Entry 9F1I (X-ray diffraction, 1.38 A resolution); this record covers chains L and P of the 3 polymer chains in the assembly.

Chain L:
Name: Light chain rabbit fab
Organism: Oryctolagus cuniculus
Notes: antibody fragment or engineered binder
Chain sequence (217 residues; row label = number of the first residue in the row):
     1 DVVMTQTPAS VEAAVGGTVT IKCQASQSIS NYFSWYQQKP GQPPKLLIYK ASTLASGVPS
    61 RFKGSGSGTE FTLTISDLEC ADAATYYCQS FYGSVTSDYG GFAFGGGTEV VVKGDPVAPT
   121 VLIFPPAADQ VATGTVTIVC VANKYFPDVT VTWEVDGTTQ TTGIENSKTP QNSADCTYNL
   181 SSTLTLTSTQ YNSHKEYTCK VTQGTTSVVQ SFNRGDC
Cystine bridges: Cys23-Cys88, Cys80-Cys176, Cys140-Cys199

Chain P:
Name: Prostate specific antigen
UniProt: Q8NCW4 (Q8NCW4_HUMAN); residues 67-76 here = UniProt positions 67-76
Chain sequence (10 residues; each row starts with the number of its first residue):
    67 IRNKSVILLG
Not modelled in the structure: 76
Covalent attachments: compound PFX linked to Ile67; glycan linked to Asn69
From the paper describing this entry:
  - post-translational modification sites: Asn69

How chain L and chain P interact:
Residue-residue contacts (16):
  Ser30(L) with Leu75(P)
  Tyr32(L) with Leu74(P)
  Phe91(L) with Ile67(P), hydrophobic; Lys70(P); Leu74(P), hydrophobic
  Gly93(L) with Ser71(P); Leu75(P)
  Ser94(L) with Ser71(P), hydrogen bond (backbone-side chain)
  Val95(L) with Arg68(P), hydrogen bond (backbone-side chain); Val72(P), hydrophobic
  Thr96(L) with Arg68(P), hydrogen bond (backbone-side chain)
  Ser97(L) with Arg68(P)
  Asp98(L) with Ile67(P); Arg68(P)
  Tyr99(L) with Ile67(P)
  Gly100(L) with Ile67(P)
Other interface residues (no listed pair), chain L (14 interface residues in all): Tyr92, Gly101, Phe102
Interface features reported in the paper:
  - epitope / paratope residues, chain P: Ile67(P)

Overview:
The interface between chain L and chain P involves 14 residues on one side and 7 on the other; the contacts
include 3 hydrogen bonds. Polar contacts include Ser94(L)-Ser71(P), Val95(L)-Arg68(P) and Thr96(L)-Arg68(P).
Compound PFX is covalently linked to Ile67(P). From the paper: the epitope/paratope residue Ile67(P); a
modification site at Asn69(P).
Chain L is Light chain rabbit fab (Oryctolagus cuniculus) and chain P is Prostate specific antigen; the
structure, Crystal structure of a first-in-class antibody for alpha-1,6-fucosylated prostate-specific antigen,
target bound, was determined by X-ray diffraction (same publication as 9F18).
